PDB entry 5N89 | X-ray diffraction, 1.27 A resolution | chains A and I of the 8 polymer chains in the assembly

Chain A:
Protein: Streptavidin
Organism: Streptomyces avidinii
UniProt: P22629 (SAV_STRAV); residues -23 to 159 here correspond to UniProt positions 1-183 (UniProt number = residue number + 24)
Sequence (183 residues; row label = number of the first residue in the row; numbers below 1 keep their minus sign (Met-23 is residue -23)):
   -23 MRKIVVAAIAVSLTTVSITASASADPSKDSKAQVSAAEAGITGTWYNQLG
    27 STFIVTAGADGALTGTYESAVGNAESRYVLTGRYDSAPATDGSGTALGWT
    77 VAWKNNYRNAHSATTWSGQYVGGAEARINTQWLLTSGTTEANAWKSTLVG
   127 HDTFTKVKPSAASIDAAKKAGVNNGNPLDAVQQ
Disordered / not traced: -23 to 13, 135-159
Swiss-Prot annotation at these positions:
  - motif: Arg59 to Asp61 (Cell attachment site)
  - binding site (biotin): Tyr43, Tyr54, Trp92, Trp108, Trp120
Reported in the primary citation:
  - conformationally variable residues (loop rearrangement): Thr42 to Ser52

Chain I:
Protein: Gly-asn-ser-phe-asp-asp-trp-leu-ala-ser-lys-gly-NH2
Sequence (13 residues; each row starts with the number of its first residue):
     1 GNSFDDWLASKGX
Modified / non-standard residues: NH2 (amino group) at position 13

How chain A and chain I interact:
Contacting residue pairs (20):
  Leu25(A) with Asn2(I)
  Ser45(A) with Asn2(I), hydrogen bond (backbone-side chain); Asp5(I), hydrogen bond; Leu8(I)
  Ala46(A) with Asn2(I); Asp5(I)
  Ser52(A) with Asp5(I), hydrogen bond
  Tyr54(A) with Leu8(I)
  Trp79(A) with Phe4(I), hydrophobic; Leu8(I), hydrophobic
  Tyr83(A) with NH2_13(I), hydrogen bond (backbone-backbone)
  Arg84(A) with Asp5(I), salt bridge; Leu8(I); Ala9(I); Gly12(I); NH2_13(I)
  Asn85(A) with Gly12(I), hydrogen bond (backbone-backbone)
  Ala86(A) with Leu8(I), hydrophobic; Lys11(I)
  Ser88(A) with Trp7(I)
Other interface residues (no listed pair), chain A (15 interface residues in all): Gly26, Ser27, Leu110, Ser112
The authors on this interface:
  - residue pairs: Ser45(A)-Asp5(I) (hydrogen bond)

Summary:
Chain A and chain I form an interface of 15 and 9 residues respectively, with 5 hydrogen bonds and 1 salt
bridge. Among the polar pairs are Arg84(A)-Asp5(I), Ser45(A)-Asn2(I) and Ser45(A)-Asp5(I). The paper describes
a hydrogen bond between Ser45(A) and Asp5(I). From UniProt: 5 biotin-binding residues on chain A. The paper
reports conformational variability at Thr42(A).
Here chain A is Streptavidin (Streptomyces avidinii) and chain I is
Gly-asn-ser-phe-asp-asp-trp-leu-ala-ser-lys-gly-NH2. Entry 5N89 (Crystal structure of streptavidin with
peptide gnsfddwlaskg) was determined by X-ray diffraction, deposited together with 5N7X, 5N8B, 5N8E and 5N99.
